3WXR - chains L and X of the 28 polymer chains in the assembly; structure by X-ray diffraction, 3.15 A resolution.

[Chain L]
Name: Proteasome subunit beta type-5
Source organism: Saccharomyces cerevisiae S288c
Notes: EC 3.4.25.1
UniProtKB: P30656 (PSB5_YEAST); residues -74 to 212 here correspond to UniProt positions 1-287 (UniProt number = residue number + 75)
Sequence (287 residues; numbered -74 to 212; the number before each row is that of its first residue; numbers below 1 keep their minus sign (Met-74 is residue -74)):
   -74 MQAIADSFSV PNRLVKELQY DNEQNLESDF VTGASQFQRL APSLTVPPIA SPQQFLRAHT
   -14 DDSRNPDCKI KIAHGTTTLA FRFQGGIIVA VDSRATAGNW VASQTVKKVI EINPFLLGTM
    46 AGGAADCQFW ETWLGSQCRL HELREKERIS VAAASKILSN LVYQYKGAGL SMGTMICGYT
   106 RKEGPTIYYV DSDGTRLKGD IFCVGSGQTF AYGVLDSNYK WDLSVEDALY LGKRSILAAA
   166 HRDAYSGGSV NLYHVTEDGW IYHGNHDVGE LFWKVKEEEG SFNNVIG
Unresolved in the structure: -74 to 0

[Chain X]
Name: Proteasome subunit beta type-3
Source organism: Saccharomyces cerevisiae S288c
Notes: EC 3.4.25.1
UniProtKB: P25451 (PSB3_YEAST); residues -8 to 196 here correspond to UniProt positions 1-205 (UniProt number = residue number + 9)
Sequence (205 residues; numbered -8 to 196; the number before each row is that of its first residue; numbers below 1 keep their minus sign (Met-8 is residue -8)):
    -8 MSDPSSINGG IVVAMTGKDC VAIACDLRLG SQSLGVSNKF EKIFHYGHVF LGITGLATDV
    52 TTLNEMFRYK TNLYKLKEER AIEPETFTQL VSSSLYERRF GPYFVGPVVA GINSKSGKPF
   112 IAGFDLIGCI DEAKDFIVSG TASDQLFGMC ESLYEPNLEP EDLFETISQA LLNAADRDAL
   172 SGWGAVVYII KKDEVVKRYL KMRQD
Unresolved in the structure: -8
Swiss-Prot annotation at these positions:
  - modified residue: Ser22 (Phosphoserine)
  - cross-link: Lys61 (Glycyl lysine isopeptide (Lys-Gly) (interchain with G-Cter in ubiquitin))

[How chain L and chain X interact]
Contacting residue pairs - 45 pairs, chain L then chain X:
  Arg19(L) with Asp196(X), salt bridge
  Thr21(L) with Ala170(X)
  Asn24(L) with Ser-3(X); Asp169(X); Ala170(X), hydrogen bond (backbone-backbone); Leu171(X)
  Trp25(L) with Gln136(X); Arg168(X)
  Val26(L) with Arg168(X), hydrogen bond (backbone-side chain); Ala170(X)
  Ala27(L) with Arg168(X), hydrogen bond (backbone-side chain)
  Gln29(L) with Asp167(X), hydrogen bond (side chain-backbone)
  Ala165(L) with Asp196(X)
  His166(L) with Trp174(X), hydrogen bond (backbone-side chain); Gln195(X), hydrogen bond (side chain-backbone); Asp196(X)
  Arg167(L) with Arg19(X); Ser24(X); Leu25(X); Gly26(X), hydrogen bond (side chain-backbone); Trp174(X)
  Asp168(L) with Ser24(X), hydrogen bond; Asp196(X)
  Ala169(L) with Arg19(X); Ser24(X), hydrogen bond (backbone-backbone); Ala170(X); Leu171(X), hydrophobic
  Tyr170(L) with Ser24(X); Ala170(X), hydrophobic; Leu171(X)
  Ser171(L) with Asp196(X)
  Gly172(L) with Asp196(X)
  Gly173(L) with Arg194(X), hydrogen bond (backbone-side chain); Asp196(X)
  Asp192(L) with Arg194(X), salt bridge
  Val193(L) with Asp196(X)
  Gly194(L) with Arg194(X)
  Phe197(L) with Gln195(X)
  Trp198(L) with Lys192(X); Met193(X); Gln195(X)
  Asn209(L) with Lys30(X), hydrogen bond (backbone-side chain)
  Val210(L) with Asn29(X); Gln195(X)
  Ile211(L) with Lys30(X)
Interface residues without a listed pair, chain L (26 interface residues in all): Ser28, Phe135
Interface residues without a listed pair, chain X (21 interface residues in all): Val27, Thr132

[In short]
26 residues of chain L and 21 residues of chain X are in contact; the contacts include 11 hydrogen bonds and 2
salt bridges. Polar pairs include Arg19(L)-Asp196(X), Asp192(L)-Arg194(X) and Val26(L)-Arg168(X).
Chain L is Proteasome subunit beta type-5 and chain X is Proteasome subunit beta type-3, both from
Saccharomyces cerevisiae S288c; the structure, Yeast 20S proteasome with a mutation of alpha7 subunit, was
determined by X-ray diffraction.
